Entry 8PLZ (electron microscopy, 1.90 A resolution); this record covers chains H and J of the 3 polymer chains in the assembly.

# Chain H
Molecule: CDK-activating kinase assembly factor MAT1
Source organism: Homo sapiens
UniProt: P51948 (MAT1_HUMAN), isoform P51948-1; residues 220-309 here = UniProt positions 220-309
Chain sequence (93 residues; row label = number of the first residue in the row):
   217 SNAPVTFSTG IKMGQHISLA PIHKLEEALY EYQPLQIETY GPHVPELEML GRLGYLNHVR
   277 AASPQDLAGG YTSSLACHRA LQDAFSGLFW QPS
Unresolved in the structure: 217-243, 309
Sequence notes: expression tag (217-219)

# Chain J
Molecule: Cyclin-dependent kinase 7
Source organism: Homo sapiens
Notes: EC 2.7.11.22, 2.7.11.23
UniProt: P50613 (CDK7_HUMAN); residues 1-346 here = UniProt positions 1-346
Chain sequence (349 residues; each row starts with the number of its first residue; numbers below 1 keep their minus sign (Ser-2 is residue -2)):
    -2 SNAMALDVKS RAKRYEKLDF LGEGQFATVY KARDKNTNQI VAIKKIKLGH RSEAKDGINR
    58 TALREIKLLQ ELSHPNIIGL LDAFGHKSNI SLVFDFMETD LEVIIKDNSL VLTPSHIKAY
   118 MLMTLQGLEY LHQHWILHRD LKPNNLLLDE NGVLKLADFG LAKSFGSPNR AYTHQVVTRW
   178 YRAPELLFGA RMYGVGVDMW AVGCILAELL LRVPFLPGDS DLDQLTRIFE TLGTPTEEQW
   238 PDMCSLPDYV TFKSFPGIPL HHIFSAAGDD LLDLIQGLFL FNPCARITAT QALKMKYFSN
   298 RPGPTPGCQL PRPNCPVETL KEQSNPALAI KRKRTEALEQ GGLPKKLIF
Unresolved in the structure: -2 to 9, 31-36, 43-51, 311-346
Sequence notes: expression tag (-2 to 0)
Ligand contacts: ZQ6 ((3R,4R)-4-[[[7-[(2-methoxyphenyl)methylamino]-3-propan-2-yl-pyrazolo[1,5-a]pyrimidin-5-yl]amino]methyl]piperidin-3-ol): Leu18, Val26, Ala39, Lys41, Ile75, Phe91, Asp92, Phe93, Met94, Glu95, Thr96, Asp97, Val100, Asn141, Asn142, Leu144, Ala154, Asp155
UniProt features mapped onto this chain:
  - active site: Asp137 (Proton acceptor)
  - binding site (ATP): Leu18 to Val26, Lys41
  - modified residue: Ala2 (N-acetylalanine), Ser7 (Phosphoserine), Ser164 (Phosphoserine), Thr170 (Phosphothreonine), Ser321 (Phosphoserine)
  - mutagenesis: Lys41 (K41A: Total loss of activity; K41M: No effect on interaction with HINT1), Phe91 (F91G: Enhanced capacity to bind ATP analogs), Ser164 (S164A: No mitotic repression of transcriptional activity of the reconstituted TFIIH complex), Thr170 (T170A: Total loss of activity. Total loss of transcriptional activity of the reconstituted TFIIH complex; T170E: No effect on interaction with HINT1)
What the authors report for this chain:
  - binding site for ZQ6: Met94, Asn142

# How chain H and chain J interact
Pairs across the interface - 50 pairs, chain H then chain J:
  Ala244(H) - Gly300(J)
  Leu245(H) - Ser296(J)
  Tyr246(H) - Leu119(J)  hydrophobic
  Tyr246(H) - Gln123(J)
  Tyr246(H) - Leu290(J)
  Tyr246(H) - Phe295(J)  hydrophobic
  Tyr246(H) - Ser296(J)
  Tyr246(H) - Pro301(J)
  Tyr248(H) - Glu126(J)  hydrogen bond
  Tyr248(H) - Thr287(J)
  Tyr248(H) - Leu290(J)  hydrophobic
  Tyr248(H) - Lys291(J)
  Leu251(H) - Glu126(J)
  Leu251(H) - Tyr127(J)  hydrophobic
  Leu251(H) - Gln130(J)
  Ile253(H) - Tyr127(J)  hydrophobic
  Ile253(H) - His131(J)
  Pro280(H) - Asp239(J)
  Pro280(H) - Ser242(J)  hydrogen bond (backbone-side chain)
  Gln281(H) - Ser242(J)  hydrogen bond (side chain-backbone)
  Gln281(H) - Leu243(J)
  Gln281(H) - Pro244(J)
  Asp282(H) - Met189(J)
  Leu283(H) - Asp239(J)
  Leu283(H) - Cys281(J)
  Ala284(H) - Trp237(J)  hydrogen bond (backbone-side chain)
  Ala284(H) - Asp239(J)
  Ala284(H) - Ser242(J)
  Ala284(H) - Leu243(J)  hydrophobic
  Ala284(H) - Pro280(J)
  Gly285(H) - Glu182(J)
  Gly285(H) - Ala187(J)
  Gly285(H) - Met189(J)
  Gly285(H) - Tyr190(J)
  Gly285(H) - Gly191(J)
  Gly285(H) - Pro280(J)
  Gly286(H) - Pro280(J)
  Gly286(H) - Cys281(J)
  Tyr287(H) - Ser164(J)
  Tyr287(H) - Pro165(J)
  Tyr287(H) - Met189(J)  hydrophobic
  Thr288(H) - Cys281(J)
  Leu291(H) - Trp132(J)
  Ala292(H) - Gly163(J)
  Ala292(H) - Pro165(J)
  His294(H) - Trp132(J)
  Arg295(H) - Trp132(J)
  Arg295(H) - Phe162(J)  hydrogen bond (side chain-backbone)
  Arg295(H) - Ser164(J)  hydrogen bond
  Gln298(H) - Trp132(J)  hydrogen bond
Other interface residues (no listed pair), chain J (33 interface residues in all): Ser161, Met240, Arg298

# In short
Chain H and chain J form an interface of 20 and 33 residues respectively, with 7 hydrogen bonds. Polar pairs
include Tyr248(H)-Glu126(J), Pro280(H)-Ser242(J) and Gln281(H)-Ser242(J). Chain J binds compound ZQ6. UniProt
lists active-site residue Asp137(J), 10 ATP-binding residues and 4 mutagenesis sites on chain J. From the
paper: a binding site for ZQ6 at Met94(J) and Asn142(J).
Chain H is CDK-activating kinase assembly factor MAT1 and chain J is Cyclin-dependent kinase 7, both from Homo
sapiens; the structure, Cryo-EM structure of CAK in complex with inhibitor CT7030, was determined by electron
microscopy together with 8ORM, 8P6V, 8P6W, 8P6X, 8P6Y, 8P6Z and 11 further entries from the same study.
